Entry 8CEO (electron microscopy, 3.60 A resolution); this record covers chains 7 and N of the 54 polymer chains in the assembly.

== Chain 7 ==
Protein: General transcription and DNA repair factor IIH helicase subunit XPB
From: Saccharomyces cerevisiae
Notes: EC 3.6.4.12
Reference sequence: Q00578 (RAD25_YEAST); residues 1-843 here = UniProt positions 1-843
Amino-acid sequence (843 residues; each row starts with the number of its first residue):
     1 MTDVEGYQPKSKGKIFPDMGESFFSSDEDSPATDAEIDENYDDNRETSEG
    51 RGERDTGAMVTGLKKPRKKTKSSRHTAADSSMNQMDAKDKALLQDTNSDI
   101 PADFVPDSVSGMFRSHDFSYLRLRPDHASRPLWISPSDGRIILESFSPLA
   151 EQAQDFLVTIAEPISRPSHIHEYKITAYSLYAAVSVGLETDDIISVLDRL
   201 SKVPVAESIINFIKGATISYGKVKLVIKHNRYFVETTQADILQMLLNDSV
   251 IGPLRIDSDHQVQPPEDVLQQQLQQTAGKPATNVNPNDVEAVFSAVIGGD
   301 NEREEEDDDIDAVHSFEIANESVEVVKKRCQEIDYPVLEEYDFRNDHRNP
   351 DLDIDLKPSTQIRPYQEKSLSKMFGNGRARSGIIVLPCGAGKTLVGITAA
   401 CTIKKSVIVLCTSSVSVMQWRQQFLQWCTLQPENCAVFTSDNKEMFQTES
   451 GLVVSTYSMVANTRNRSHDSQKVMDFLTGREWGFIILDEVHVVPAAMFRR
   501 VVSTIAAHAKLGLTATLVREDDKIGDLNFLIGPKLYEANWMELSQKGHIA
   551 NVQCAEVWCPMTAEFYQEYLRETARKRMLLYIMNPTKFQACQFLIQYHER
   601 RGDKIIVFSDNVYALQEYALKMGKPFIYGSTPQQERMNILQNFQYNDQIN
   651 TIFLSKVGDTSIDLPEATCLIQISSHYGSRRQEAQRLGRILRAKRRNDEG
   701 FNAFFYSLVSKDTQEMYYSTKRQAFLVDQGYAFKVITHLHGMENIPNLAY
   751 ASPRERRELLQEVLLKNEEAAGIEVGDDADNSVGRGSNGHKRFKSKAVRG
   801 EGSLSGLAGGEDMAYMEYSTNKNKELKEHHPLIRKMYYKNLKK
Unresolved in the structure: 1-100, 253-312, 768-829, 838-843
Swiss-Prot annotation at these positions:
  - motif: Lys64 to His75 (Nuclear localization signal), Asp488 to His491 (DEAH box)
  - binding site (ATP): Leu386 to Thr393
  - modified residue: Ser752 (Phosphoserine)

== Chain N ==
Molecule: Nontemplate DNA
Sequence (209 nucleotides; row label = number of the first residue in the row; numbers below 1 keep their minus sign (DA-73 is residue -73)):
   -73 AGCACGCTGTGTATATAATAGCTATGGAACGTTCGATTCACCTCCGATGT
   -23 GTGTTGTACATACATAAAAATATCATAGCTCTTCTGCGCTGTGTTGGTCG
    27 TAGACAGCTCTAGCACCGCTTAAACGCACGTACGCGCTGTCCCCCGCGTT
    77 TTAACCGCCAAGGGGATTACTCCCTAGTCTCCAGGCACGTGTCAGATATA
   127 TACATCGAT

== How chain 7 and chain N interact ==
Pairs across the interface (28):
  Thr463(7) with DT-17(N), phosphate contact
  Arg464(7) with DG-18(N), sugar contact
  His491(7) with DC-15(N), phosphate contact
  Val492(7) with DC-15(N), phosphate contact
  Ala495(7) with DA-16(N), phosphate contact; DC-15(N), phosphate contact
  Ala496(7) with DA-16(N), hydrogen bond to the phosphate
  Met497(7) with DT-17(N), phosphate contact; DA-16(N), hydrogen bond to the phosphate
  Phe498(7) with DA-16(N), phosphate contact
  Arg519(7) with DC-15(N), salt bridge to the phosphate
  Glu520(7) with DA-14(N), hydrogen bond to the phosphate; DT-13(N), phosphate contact
  Thr573(7) with DC-11(N), hydrogen bond to the phosphate
  Ala574(7) with DA-12(N), phosphate contact; DC-11(N), hydrogen bond to the phosphate
  Arg575(7) with DA-12(N), sugar contact; DC-11(N), sugar contact
  His676(7) with DA-14(N), hydrogen bond to the sugar
  Tyr677(7) with DA-14(N), phosphate contact; DT-13(N), phosphate contact
  Gly678(7) with DT-13(N), hydrogen bond to the phosphate
  Ser679(7) with DA-14(N), phosphate contact
  Arg681(7) with DC-15(N), hydrogen bond to the phosphate; DA-14(N), salt bridge to the phosphate
  Gln714(7) with DA-12(N), hydrogen bond to the phosphate
  Tyr718(7) with DT-13(N), hydrogen bond to the phosphate; DA-12(N), hydrogen bond to the phosphate
Interface residues without a listed pair, chain 7 (23 interface residues in all): Pro632, Lys656, Lys721
Interface residues without a listed pair, chain N (10 interface residues in all): DG-23, DT-19

== Overview ==
Chain 7 and chain N form an interface of 23 and 10 residues respectively, with 11 hydrogen bonds and 2 salt
bridges. Polar contacts include His676(7)-DA-14(N), Ala496(7)-DA-16(N) and Met497(7)-DA-16(N). UniProt lists 8
ATP-binding residues on chain 7.
Here chain 7 is General transcription and DNA repair factor IIH helicase subunit XPB (Saccharomyces
cerevisiae) and chain N is Nontemplate DNA. Entry 8CEO (Yeast RNA polymerase II transcription pre-initiation
complex with core Mediator and the +1 nucleosome) was determined by electron microscopy (same publication as
8CEN).
